8QNL - chains D and F of the 6 polymer chains in the assembly; structure by X-ray diffraction, 2.27 A resolution.

# Chain D
Name: Antitoxin Xre/MbcA/ParS-like toxin-binding domain-containing protein
From: Pseudomonas aeruginosa PAO1
UniProtKB: Q9I4U5 (Q9I4U5_PSEAE); residues 29-122 here correspond to UniProt positions 2-95 (UniProt number = residue number - 27)
Sequence (129 residues; numbered -6 to 122; the number before each row is that of its first residue; numbers below 1 keep their minus sign (Met-6 is residue -6)):
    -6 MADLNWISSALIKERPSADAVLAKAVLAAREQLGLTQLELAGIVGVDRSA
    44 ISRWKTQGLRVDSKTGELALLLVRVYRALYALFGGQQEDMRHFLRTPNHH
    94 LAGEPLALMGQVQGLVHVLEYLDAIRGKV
Disordered / not traced: -6 to -5
Sequence notes: initiating methionine (-6); expression tag (-5 to 28)
From the paper describing this entry:
  - binding site for phosphate ion: Arg70, Arg119

# Chain F
Name: RES domain-containing protein
From: Pseudomonas aeruginosa PAO1
UniProtKB: Q9I4U4 (Q9I4U4_PSEAE); numbering as in UniProt (aligned over 2-251)
Sequence (264 residues; each row starts with the number of its first residue; numbers below 1 keep their minus sign (Met-12 is residue -12)):
   -12 MGSSHHHHHHSQDPSEIWRQCKGERHIRPLQGRLVRLVESQEQVATLQLV
    38 DTLEEQALLEELLESSKPPVPADAEPLHYLLKTPFRYPPLRWGSRFGRRH
    88 EPSLFYAALKLETAMAESAYYRCVLWSGMVVPPPSGRILSEHASFEAGWK
   138 VERGIRLQAPPFSDHEAALTDIADYRAPQELGSAMRSAGVQAFEYRSARC
   188 PERGCNVALFTPAAFTEKRPRNLTPWLCETTAGYVAFKPAHVPGSPKIFS
   238 WELFLVDGKLPHPA
Disordered / not traced: -12 to 0, 251
Sequence notes: initiating methionine (-12); expression tag (-11 to 1)
From the paper describing this entry:
  - binding site for phosphate ion: Lys54, Tyr66, Thr70, Arg73, Tyr74, Arg82, Glu104, Tyr108, Tyr162, Arg186
  - catalytic residues: Arg23, Arg82, Tyr93, Ser184, Asn193 (by similarity / conservation)
  - mutagenesis - E29D/R82A: abolished catalytic activity
  - mutagenesis - E29D/R82A: increased growth
  - mutagenesis - E29D: decreased growth
  - mutagenesis - E29D: increased catalytic activity
  - mutagenesis - E29D: decreased binding to Antitoxin Xre/MbcA/ParS-like toxin-binding domain-containing protein (chain D)

# Interface between chain D and chain F
Residue-residue contacts - 108 pairs, chain D then chain F:
  Lys6(D) - Glu41(F)
  Glu7(D) - Thr39(F)  hydrogen bond
  Glu7(D) - Glu41(F)
  Pro9(D) - Glu41(F)
  Pro9(D) - Glu42(F)
  Pro9(D) - Leu45(F)
  Ser10(D) - Leu45(F)
  Ala11(D) - Leu45(F)  hydrophobic
  Ala11(D) - Leu49(F)
  Val14(D) - Glu42(F)
  Val14(D) - Leu46(F)  hydrophobic
  Lys17(D) - Leu36(F)
  Lys17(D) - Asp38(F)  salt bridge
  Lys17(D) - Glu42(F)  salt bridge
  Ala18(D) - Leu36(F)
  Ala18(D) - Leu46(F)  hydrophobic
  Ala21(D) - Leu36(F)
  Ala22(D) - Leu36(F)
  Val54(D) - Leu49(F)  hydrophobic
  Leu63(D) - Leu49(F)
  Leu63(D) - Leu50(F)
  Leu63(D) - Ser52(F)
  Leu63(D) - Ser53(F)
  Val66(D) - Leu36(F)  hydrophobic
  Val66(D) - Leu50(F)  hydrophobic
  Arg67(D) - Leu50(F)
  Arg67(D) - Ser53(F)  hydrogen bond (side chain-backbone)
  Arg67(D) - Lys54(F)
  Arg67(D) - Pro55(F)
  Arg67(D) - Tyr74(F)
  Tyr69(D) - Ala32(F)  hydrogen bond (side chain-backbone)
  Tyr69(D) - Gln35(F)
  Tyr69(D) - Leu36(F)  hydrophobic
  Arg70(D) - Glu29(F)
  Arg70(D) - Thr33(F)
  Arg70(D) - Glu47(F)  salt bridge
  Arg70(D) - Leu50(F)
  Tyr73(D) - Gln28(F)
  Tyr73(D) - Val31(F)
  Tyr73(D) - Ala32(F)  hydrophobic
  Tyr73(D) - Gln35(F)
  Ala74(D) - Ser27(F)
  Ala74(D) - Gln28(F)
  Ala74(D) - Glu29(F)
  Leu75(D) - Arg109(F)  hydrogen bond (backbone-side chain)
  Leu75(D) - Leu112(F)  hydrophobic
  Leu75(D) - Ile125(F)
  Phe76(D) - Ile125(F)  hydrophobic
  Gly77(D) - Gln28(F)
  Gly77(D) - Leu126(F)
  Gly77(D) - Ser127(F)
  Gln79(D) - Ser122(F)  hydrogen bond
  Gln79(D) - Arg124(F)  hydrogen bond (side chain-backbone)
  Gln79(D) - Ile125(F)
  Gln79(D) - Leu126(F)  hydrogen bond (side chain-backbone)
  Glu81(D) - Pro121(F)
  Glu81(D) - Ser122(F)
  Asp82(D) - Pro120(F)
  Asp82(D) - Pro121(F)
  Asp82(D) - Ser122(F)  hydrogen bond
  Asp82(D) - Ile125(F)
  His85(D) - Met116(F)
  His85(D) - Val118(F)  hydrogen bond (side chain-backbone)
  His85(D) - Pro119(F)  hydrogen bond (side chain-backbone)
  His85(D) - Pro120(F)
  His85(D) - Pro121(F)
  Phe86(D) - Met116(F)  hydrophobic
  Thr89(D) - Val117(F)
  Thr89(D) - Val118(F)
  Pro90(D) - Met116(F)
  Pro90(D) - Val117(F)  hydrogen bond (backbone-backbone)
  Asn91(D) - Gly115(F)  hydrogen bond (side chain-backbone)
  Asn91(D) - Met116(F)
  His92(D) - Ser114(F)
  His92(D) - Gly115(F)  hydrogen bond (backbone-backbone)
  His92(D) - Val117(F)
  His93(D) - Trp79(F)
  His93(D) - Val111(F)
  His93(D) - Ser114(F)
  His93(D) - Gly115(F)
  His110(D) - Arg78(F)
  Glu113(D) - Arg78(F)  salt bridge
  Glu113(D) - Arg86(F)  salt bridge
  Tyr114(D) - Leu77(F)  hydrophobic
  Tyr114(D) - Val111(F)
  Asp116(D) - Tyr74(F)
  Ala117(D) - Pro75(F)
  Ala117(D) - Pro76(F)
  Ala117(D) - Leu77(F)
  Ile118(D) - Val111(F)  hydrophobic
  Ile118(D) - Leu112(F)
  Arg119(D) - Glu26(F)
  Arg119(D) - Glu29(F)  salt bridge
  Gly120(D) - Arg23(F)  hydrogen bond (backbone-side chain)
  Gly120(D) - Leu24(F)
  Gly120(D) - Val25(F)
  Gly120(D) - Glu26(F)  hydrogen bond (backbone-side chain)
  Lys121(D) - Arg23(F)  hydrogen bond (backbone-side chain)
  Lys121(D) - Val25(F)
  Lys121(D) - Glu26(F)  hydrogen bond (backbone-side chain)
  Lys121(D) - Glu29(F)  salt bridge
  Lys121(D) - Tyr66(F)  hydrogen bond
  Lys121(D) - Thr70(F)
  Lys121(D) - Pro71(F)
  Val122(D) - Arg23(F)
  Val122(D) - Thr70(F)
  Val122(D) - Pro71(F)
  Val122(D) - Tyr74(F)
Also at the interface, not in a pair above, chain D (44 interface residues in all): Leu15, Leu64, Val109
Also at the interface, not in a pair above, chain F (56 interface residues in all): Val37, Leu67, Ser90, Tyr108, His249

# Overview
44 residues of chain D and 56 residues of chain F are in contact, with 18 hydrogen bonds and 7 salt bridges.
Polar contacts include Lys17(D)-Asp38(F), Lys17(D)-Glu42(F) and Arg70(D)-Glu47(F). From the paper: catalytic
residues Arg23(F), Arg82(F) and Tyr93(F) among others; E29D/R82A of chain F abolish catalytic activity.
Chain D is Antitoxin Xre/MbcA/ParS-like toxin-binding domain-containing protein and chain F is RES
domain-containing protein, both from Pseudomonas aeruginosa PAO1; the structure, Structure of the
toxin-antitoxin NatRT complex from Pseudomonas aeruginosa, was determined by X-ray diffraction together with
8QNQ from the same study.
